4G8G - chains D and E of the 5 polymer chains in the assembly; structure by X-ray diffraction, 2.40 A resolution.

[Chain D]
Name: alpha chain C12C TCR
From: Homo sapiens
Chain sequence (204 residues; numbered 3 to 206; the number before each row is that of its first residue):
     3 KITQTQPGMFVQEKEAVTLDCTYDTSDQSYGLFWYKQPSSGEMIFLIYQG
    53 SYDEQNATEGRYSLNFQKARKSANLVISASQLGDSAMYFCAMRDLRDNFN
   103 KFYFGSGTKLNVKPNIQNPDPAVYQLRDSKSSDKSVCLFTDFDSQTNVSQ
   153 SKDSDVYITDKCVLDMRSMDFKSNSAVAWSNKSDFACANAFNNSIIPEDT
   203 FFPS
Disulfide bonds: Cys23-Cys92, Cys139-Cys189

[Chain E]
Name: beta chain C12C TCR
From: Homo sapiens
Chain sequence (248 residues; numbered 3 to 263; 13 numbers in that range are skipped by the numbering (no residue carries them; nothing is unmodelled there); the number before each row is that of its first residue):
     3 GVTQTPKFQVLKTGQSMTLQCAQDMNHEY
    39 MSWYRQDPGMGLRLIHYSVGAGI
    66 TDQGEVP
    74 NGYNVSRS
    83 TTEDFPLRLLSAAPSQTSVYFCASREGLGGTEAFFGQGTRLTVVEDLNKV
   133 FPPEVAVFEPSEAEISHTQKATLVCLATGFYPDHVELSWWVNGKEVHSGV
   183 CTDPQPLKEQPALNDSRYALSSRLRVSATFWQDPRNHFRCQVQFYGLSEN
   233 DEWTQDRAKPVTQIVSAEAWGRADASGLVPR
Disulfide bonds: Cys23-Cys104, Cys157-Cys222

[How chain D and chain E interact]
Contacting residue pairs (98):
  Phe35(D) - Thr113(E)
  Tyr37(D) - Ala115(E)  hydrogen bond (side chain-backbone)
  Tyr37(D) - Phe117(E)  hydrophobic
  Gln39(D) - Gln44(E)  hydrogen bond
  Gln39(D) - Phe103(E)
  Ser41(D) - Pro186(E)
  Ser42(D) - Lys9(E)
  Gly43(D) - Phe103(E)
  Glu44(D) - Gln119(E)
  Met45(D) - Gln44(E)
  Met45(D) - Phe103(E)  hydrophobic
  Met45(D) - Phe117(E)  hydrophobic
  Phe47(D) - Ala115(E)
  Tyr50(D) - Thr113(E)
  Phe91(D) - Gln44(E)
  Arg95(D) - Arg107(E)
  Arg95(D) - Leu110(E)  hydrogen bond (side chain-backbone)
  Arg95(D) - Gly111(E)
  Arg95(D) - Gly112(E)  hydrogen bond (side chain-backbone)
  Asn100(D) - Leu110(E)
  Phe101(D) - Arg107(E)  hydrogen bond (backbone-side chain)
  Phe101(D) - Leu110(E)
  Asn102(D) - Tyr31(E)  hydrogen bond
  Asn102(D) - Tyr42(E)
  Asn102(D) - Leu52(E)
  Asn102(D) - Tyr55(E)
  Asn102(D) - Arg107(E)  hydrogen bond (backbone-side chain)
  Asn102(D) - Leu110(E)
  Lys103(D) - Tyr42(E)
  Lys103(D) - Leu52(E)
  Phe104(D) - Tyr42(E)  hydrogen bond (backbone-side chain)
  Phe104(D) - Arg107(E)
  Phe104(D) - Ala115(E)  hydrophobic
  Phe104(D) - Phe117(E)  hydrophobic
  Phe106(D) - Leu50(E)  hydrophobic
  Phe106(D) - Phe117(E)  hydrophobic
  Asp122(D) - His149(E)  salt bridge
  Tyr126(D) - Ser143(E)
  Tyr126(D) - Ala145(E)
  Tyr126(D) - Glu146(E)
  Tyr126(D) - His149(E)
  Tyr126(D) - Thr150(E)
  Gln127(D) - Ser143(E)
  Leu128(D) - Phe140(E)
  Leu128(D) - Glu141(E)
  Leu128(D) - Thr154(E)
  Leu128(D) - Val156(E)  hydrophobic
  Arg129(D) - Phe140(E)
  Arg129(D) - Glu141(E)  hydrogen bond (backbone-backbone)
  Asp130(D) - Ala138(E)
  Asp130(D) - Val139(E)
  Asp130(D) - Phe140(E)
  Ser131(D) - Val139(E)  hydrogen bond (backbone-backbone)
  Ser131(D) - Glu141(E)
  Ser131(D) - Glu250(E)  hydrogen bond (side chain-backbone)
  Ser131(D) - Ala251(E)
  Lys132(D) - Glu250(E)
  Lys136(D) - Phe140(E)
  Ser137(D) - Phe140(E)
  Val138(D) - Phe140(E)  hydrophobic
  Val138(D) - Leu158(E)  hydrophobic
  Leu140(D) - Thr154(E)
  Leu140(D) - Val156(E)  hydrophobic
  Thr142(D) - Arg207(E)
  Asp143(D) - Thr150(E)
  Asp143(D) - Arg207(E)  salt bridge
  Tyr159(D) - Glu191(E)  hydrogen bond (side chain-backbone)
  Ile160(D) - Leu189(E)
  Thr161(D) - Asp185(E)
  Thr161(D) - Ser203(E)
  Thr161(D) - Arg205(E)  hydrogen bond
  Asp162(D) - Arg205(E)
  Cys164(D) - Cys183(E)  disulfide
  Cys164(D) - Thr184(E)
  Cys164(D) - Arg205(E)
  Val165(D) - Cys183(E)  hydrogen bond (backbone-side chain)
  Leu166(D) - Gly181(E)
  Leu166(D) - Val182(E)
  Leu166(D) - Cys183(E)  hydrophobic
  Leu166(D) - Arg207(E)
  Asp167(D) - Ser180(E)
  Asp167(D) - Gly181(E)  hydrogen bond (backbone-backbone)
  Met168(D) - Lys152(E)
  Met168(D) - Ser180(E)
  Met168(D) - Gly181(E)
  Met168(D) - Arg207(E)
  Met168(D) - Val208(E)  hydrophobic
  Arg169(D) - Ser180(E)  hydrogen bond (backbone-side chain)
  Phe173(D) - Lys152(E)
  Phe173(D) - Arg207(E)
  Ser175(D) - Arg207(E)  hydrogen bond
  Ser177(D) - Arg205(E)  hydrogen bond
  Val179(D) - Ser203(E)
  Val179(D) - Arg205(E)
  Trp181(D) - Leu158(E)  hydrophobic
  Trp181(D) - Ala201(E)  hydrophobic
  Phe203(D) - His149(E)
  Pro205(D) - Ala145(E)  hydrophobic
Other interface residues (no listed pair), chain D (51 interface residues in all): Ser170, Ala178
Other interface residues (no listed pair), chain E (52 interface residues in all): Gly118, Pro142, Leu155, Thr160, Lys190, Ser209, Trp252
Cross-chain cystine bridges: Cys164(D)-Cys183(E)

[Summary]
51 residues of chain D face 52 of chain E across their interface; the contacts include 1 disulfide bond, 18
hydrogen bonds and 2 salt bridges. Polar pairs include Asp122(D)-His149(E), Asp143(D)-Arg207(E) and
Tyr37(D)-Ala115(E).
Here chain D is alpha chain C12C TCR and chain E is beta chain C12C TCR, both from Homo sapiens. Entry 4G8G
(Crystal Structure of C12C TCR-HA B2705-KK10) was determined by X-ray diffraction, deposited together with
4G8I, 4G9D and 4G9F.
